PDB entry 4O01 | X-ray diffraction, 3.24 A resolution | chains A and B

[Chain A (and B)]
Name: Bacteriophytochrome
Organism: Deinococcus radiodurans R1
Notes: EC 2.7.13.3; fragment: Photosensory Core Module; chain B of this document is another copy of the same molecule, construct and numbering; everything in this record applies to it too
Reference sequence: Q9RZA4 (BPHY_DEIRA); residue numbers follow UniProt; this construct covers 1-502
Sequence (523 residues; each row starts with the number of its first residue; numbers below 1 keep their minus sign (Met-13 is residue -13)):
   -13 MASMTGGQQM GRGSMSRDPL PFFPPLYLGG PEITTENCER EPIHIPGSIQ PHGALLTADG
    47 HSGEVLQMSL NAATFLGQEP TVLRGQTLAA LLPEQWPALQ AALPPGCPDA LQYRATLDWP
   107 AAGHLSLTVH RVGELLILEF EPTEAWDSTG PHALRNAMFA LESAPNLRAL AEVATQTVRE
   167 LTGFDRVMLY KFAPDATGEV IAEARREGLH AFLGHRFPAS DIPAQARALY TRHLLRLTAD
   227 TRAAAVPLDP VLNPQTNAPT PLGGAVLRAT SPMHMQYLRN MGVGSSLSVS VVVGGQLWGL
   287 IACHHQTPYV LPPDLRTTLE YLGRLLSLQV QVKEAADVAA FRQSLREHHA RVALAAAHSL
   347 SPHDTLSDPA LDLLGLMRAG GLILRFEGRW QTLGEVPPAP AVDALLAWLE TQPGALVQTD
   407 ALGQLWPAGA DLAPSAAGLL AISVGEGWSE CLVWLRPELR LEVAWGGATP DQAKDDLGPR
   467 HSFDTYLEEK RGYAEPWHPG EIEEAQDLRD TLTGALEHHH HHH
Disordered / not traced: -13 to 5, 106-107, 131-135, 451-461, 507-509 (chain B: -13 to 5, 106-107, 131, 135, 451-461, 507-509)
Sequence notes: expression tag (-13 to 0, 503-509)
Covalent attachments: 2(R),3(E)- phytochromobilin (LBV) linked to Cys24
Small-molecule neighbours: 2(R),3(E)- phytochromobilin (LBV; 3-[2-[(Z)-[3-(2-carboxyethyl)-5-[(Z)-(4-ethenyl-3-methyl-5-oxidanylidene-pyrrol-2-ylidene)methyl]-4-methyl-pyrrol-1-ium -2-ylidene]methyl]-5-[(Z)-[(3E)-3-ethylidene-4-methyl-5-oxidanylidene-pyrrolidin-2-ylidene]methyl]-4-methyl-1H-pyrrol-3- yl]propanoic acid): Glu27, Ile29, Met174, Tyr176, Phe198, Phe203, Ser206, Asp207, Ile208, Pro209, Ala212, Tyr216, Arg222, Thr224, Arg254, Thr256, Ser257, Met259, His260, Tyr263, Met267, Ser272, Leu273, Ser274, Leu286, His290, Leu463
Curated features (UniProtKB/Swiss-Prot):
  - binding site (a tetrapyrrole): Cys24
  - mutagenesis: Met259 (M259A: Binds PCB (in vitro), but difference spectrum is altered; M259C: Binds PCB (in vitro), but difference spectrum is altered), His260 (H260A: 100-fold reduction of chromophore-binding activity), Cys289 (C289A: Binds PCB (in vitro), but has aberrant spectral properties)
Reported in the primary citation:
  - conformationally variable residues: Arg446 to Arg477
  - contacts within the chain: Asp207-Ser468, Tyr263-Ser468, Leu445-Tyr479 (backbone contact)
  - conformationally variable residues: Val318, Lys319 (from molecular simulation)

[Interface between chain A and chain B]
Residue-residue contacts - 48 pairs, chain A then chain B:
  Pro94(A) - Ser149(B)
  Ala96(A) - Phe145(B)
  Leu97(A) - Phe145(B)
  Leu97(A) - Ala146(B)
  Leu97(A) - Ser149(B)
  Gln98(A) - Arg141(B)  hydrogen bond
  Gln98(A) - Asn142(B)
  Gln98(A) - Phe145(B)
  Tyr99(A) - Asn142(B)
  Arg100(A) - His138(B)
  Arg100(A) - Arg141(B)
  Arg100(A) - Asn142(B)  hydrogen bond (backbone-side chain)
  Ala101(A) - His138(B)
  Thr102(A) - His138(B)
  His138(A) - Arg100(B)
  His138(A) - Ala101(B)
  His138(A) - Thr102(B)
  Leu140(A) - Tyr307(B)
  Arg141(A) - Gln98(B)  hydrogen bond
  Arg141(A) - Arg100(B)
  Arg141(A) - Thr303(B)
  Arg141(A) - Glu306(B)  salt bridge
  Arg141(A) - Tyr307(B)  hydrogen bond (backbone-side chain)
  Asn142(A) - Gln98(B)
  Asn142(A) - Tyr99(B)
  Asn142(A) - Arg100(B)  hydrogen bond (side chain-backbone)
  Met144(A) - Tyr307(B)  hydrophobic
  Met144(A) - Arg310(B)  hydrogen bond
  Phe145(A) - Ala96(B)
  Phe145(A) - Leu97(B)
  Phe145(A) - Gln98(B)
  Phe145(A) - Glu306(B)
  Ala146(A) - Leu97(B)
  Glu148(A) - Arg310(B)  salt bridge
  Ser149(A) - Leu97(B)
  Thr303(A) - Arg141(B)
  Glu306(A) - Arg141(B)  salt bridge
  Glu306(A) - Phe145(B)
  Tyr307(A) - Leu140(B)
  Tyr307(A) - Arg141(B)  hydrogen bond (side chain-backbone)
  Tyr307(A) - Met144(B)  hydrophobic
  Arg310(A) - Met144(B)  hydrogen bond
  Arg310(A) - Phe145(B)
  Arg310(A) - Glu148(B)  salt bridge
  Arg310(A) - Leu311(B)
  Arg310(A) - Leu314(B)
  Leu314(A) - Arg310(B)
  Gln317(A) - Gln317(B)
Also at the interface, not in a pair above, chain A (28 interface residues in all): Thr114, Leu220, Asp300, Leu311, Ser313
Also at the interface, not in a pair above, chain B (29 interface residues in all): Pro94, Thr114, Pro137, Leu220, Asp300, Ser313

[Overview]
28 residues of chain A face 29 of chain B across their interface, with 8 hydrogen bonds and 4 salt bridges.
Polar pairs include Arg141(A)-Glu306(B), Glu148(A)-Arg310(B) and Gln98(A)-Arg141(B). 2(R),3(E)-
phytochromobilin is covalently linked to Cys24(A). From the paper: conformational variability at Arg446(A),
Val318(A) and Lys319(A); contacts within the chain involving Asp207(A), Ser468(A) and Tyr263(A) among others.
Both chains are Bacteriophytochrome (Deinococcus radiodurans R1). Entry 4O01 (Crystal Structure of D.
radiodurans Bacteriophytochrome Photosensory Core Module in its Illuminated Form) was determined by X-ray
diffraction, deposited together with 4O0P.
